3IKR - chains A and B of the 3 polymer chains in the assembly; structure by X-ray diffraction, 1.65 A resolution.

# Chain A (and B)
Molecule: Pulmonary surfactant-associated protein D
From: Homo sapiens
Notes: chain B of this document is another copy of the same molecule, construct and numbering; everything in this record applies to it too
UniProt: P35247 (SFTPD_HUMAN); residues 179-355 here correspond to UniProt positions 199-375 (UniProt number = residue number + 20)
Sequence (177 residues; row label = number of the first residue in the row):
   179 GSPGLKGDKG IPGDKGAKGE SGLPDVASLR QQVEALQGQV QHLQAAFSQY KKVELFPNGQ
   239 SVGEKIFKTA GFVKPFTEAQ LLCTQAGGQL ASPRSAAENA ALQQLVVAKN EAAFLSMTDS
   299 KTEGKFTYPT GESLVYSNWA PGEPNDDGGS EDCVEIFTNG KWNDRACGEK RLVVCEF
Unresolved in the structure: 179-203 (chain B: 179-204)
Differences from the reference sequence: engineered mutation Ser180 (Pro200 in P35247)
Cystine bridges: Cys261-Cys353, Cys331-Cys345
Ion coordination: Ca2+ site 1: Glu232 (shared with Glu232(B) of chain B; 1 residue of chain C); Ca2+ site 2: Asp297, Glu301, Asp324, Glu329, Asp330; Ca2+ site 3: Glu301, Asp330; Ca2+ site 4: Glu321, Asn323, Glu329, Asn341, Asp342 (together with alpha-D-mannopyranose)
Residues lining bound ligands: alpha-D-mannopyranose (MAN): Glu321, Asn323, Asp325, Glu329, Asn341, Asp342, Arg343
From the paper describing this entry:
  - binding site for alpha-D-mannopyranose: Glu321, Asn323, Asp325, Glu329, Asn341, Arg343
  - conformationally variable residues (side-chain flip): Arg343
  - contacts within the chain: Glu333-Arg343
  - Ca2+ coordination: Glu232

# Chain A / chain B interface
Residue-residue contacts - 34 pairs, chain A then chain B:
  Leu207(A) - Arg208(B)
  Leu207(A) - Val211(B)  hydrophobic
  Gln210(A) - Val211(B)
  Gln210(A) - Gln215(B)  hydrogen bond
  Val211(A) - Val211(B)  hydrophobic
  Leu214(A) - Leu214(B)  hydrophobic
  Leu214(A) - Gln215(B)
  Leu214(A) - Val218(B)  hydrophobic
  Gln217(A) - Gln222(B)
  Val218(A) - Val218(B)  hydrophobic
  Leu221(A) - Leu221(B)  hydrophobic
  Leu221(A) - Phe225(B)  hydrophobic
  Ala224(A) - Phe225(B)  hydrophobic
  Phe225(A) - Phe225(B)
  Gln227(A) - Glu242(B)  hydrogen bond (side chain-backbone)
  Gln227(A) - Ile244(B)
  Gln227(A) - Phe355(B)  hydrogen bond (side chain-backbone)
  Tyr228(A) - Phe225(B)  hydrophobic
  Tyr228(A) - Lys229(B)
  Tyr228(A) - Glu232(B)
  Tyr228(A) - Leu233(B)
  Tyr228(A) - Ile244(B)
  Lys230(A) - Gly265(B)  hydrogen bond (side chain-backbone)
  Val231(A) - Glu232(B)
  Val231(A) - Lys246(B)  hydrogen bond (backbone-side chain)
  Val231(A) - Phe355(B)  hydrophobic
  Glu232(A) - Glu232(B)
  Glu232(A) - Lys246(B)
  Phe234(A) - Lys246(B)  hydrogen bond (backbone-side chain)
  Phe234(A) - Ala248(B)  hydrophobic
  Phe234(A) - Ala264(B)  hydrophobic
  Phe234(A) - Cys353(B)  hydrophobic
  Phe234(A) - Phe355(B)  hydrophobic
  Pro235(A) - Ala248(B)  hydrophobic
Other interface residues (no listed pair), chain B (25 interface residues in all): Leu207, Ser239, Lys243, Thr247, Leu260, Val351

# Summary
16 residues of chain A face 25 of chain B across their interface; the contacts include 6 hydrogen bonds. Polar
contacts include Gln210(A)-Gln215(B), Gln227(A)-Glu242(B) and Gln227(A)-Phe355(B). Bound to chain A:
alpha-D-mannopyranose. From the paper: a binding site for alpha-D-mannopyranose at Glu321(A), Asn323(A) and
Asp325(A) among others; Ca2+ coordination by Glu232(A).
Both chains are Pulmonary surfactant-associated protein D (Homo sapiens). Entry 3IKR (Crystal structure of
alpha 1-4 mannobiose bound trimeric human lung surfactant protein D) was determined by X-ray diffraction,
deposited together with 3IKN, 3IKP and 3IKQ.
